6NXF - chains B and V of the 4 polymer chains in the assembly; structure by X-ray diffraction, 2.79 A resolution.

== Chain B ==
Name: Meiotic recombination protein REC114
Organism: Mus musculus
UniProtKB: Q9CWH4 (RE114_MOUSE); residue numbers follow UniProt; this construct covers 2-158
Chain sequence (158 residues; numbered 1 to 158; the number before each row is that of its first residue):
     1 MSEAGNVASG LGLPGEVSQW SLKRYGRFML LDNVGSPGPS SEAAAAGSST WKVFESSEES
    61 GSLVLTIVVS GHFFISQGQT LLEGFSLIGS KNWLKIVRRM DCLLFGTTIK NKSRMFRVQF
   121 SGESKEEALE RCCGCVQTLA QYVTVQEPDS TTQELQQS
Not modelled in the structure: 1-16, 35-46, 149-158
Construct notes: initiating methionine (1); engineered mutation Ser-49 (Pro in Q9CWH4)
Modified positions: Mse-1 (selenomethionine); Mse-29, Mse-100, Mse-115 (selenomethionine; parent Met)
UniProt features mapped onto this chain:
  - mutagenesis: Arg-27 (R27A: Strongly reduced interaction with ANKRD31), Phe-28 (F28A: Strongly reduced interaction with ANKRD31; when associated with A-104), Phe-74 (F74A: Strongly reduced interaction with ANKRD31; when associated with A-81), Leu-81 (L81A: Strongly reduced interaction with ANKRD31; when associated with A-74), Leu-104 (L104A: Strongly reduced interaction with ANKRD31; when associated with A-28)
From the paper describing this entry:
  - mutagenesis - F74A/L81A: abolished binding to Ankyrin repeat domain 31 (chain V)
  - mutagenesis - F28A/L104A: decreased binding to Ankyrin repeat domain 31 (chain V)

== Chain V ==
Name: Ankyrin repeat domain 31
Organism: Mus musculus
UniProtKB: A0A140LI88 (A0A140LI88_MOUSE); residues 1808-1857 here correspond to UniProt positions 1716-1765 (UniProt number = residue number - 92)
Chain sequence (51 residues; row label = number of the first residue in the row):
  1807 SSRESMQTIP HYLQIKEILQ ISKQELLPCH VMEQHWKFYV GRSHSEALLS W
Not modelled in the structure: 1807-1809
Construct notes: expression tag (1807)
Modified positions: Mse-1812 (selenomethionine; parent Met); Mse-1838 (selenomethionine; parent Met)
From the paper describing this entry:
  - mutagenesis - Y1818A/L1819A: abolished binding to Meiotic recombination protein REC114 (chain B)

== Chain B / chain V interface ==
Residue-residue contacts - 78 pairs, chain B then chain V:
  Val-17(B) with Tyr-1818(V)
  Gln-19(B) with Leu-1819(V)
  Arg-24(B) with Trp-1857(V)
  Gly-26(B) with Trp-1857(V)
  Arg-27(B) with Leu-1825(V), hydrogen bond (side chain-backbone); Gln-1826(V), hydrogen bond (side chain-backbone); Ile-1827(V); Glu-1831(V), salt bridge
  Phe-28(B) with Glu-1831(V); Leu-1833(V), hydrophobic; His-1841(V)
  Mse-29(B) with Ser-1828(V); Glu-1831(V)
  Leu-30(B) with Gln-1830(V), hydrogen bond (backbone-backbone)
  Asp-32(B) with Gln-1830(V), hydrogen bond
  Trp-51(B) with Tyr-1845(V), hydrogen bond
  Val-53(B) with Trp-1857(V), hydrophobic
  Phe-54(B) with Leu-1825(V), hydrophobic
  Thr-66(B) with Leu-1819(V)
  Val-68(B) with Pro-1816(V), hydrophobic; Tyr-1818(V)
  His-72(B) with Mse-1812(V); Thr-1814(V)
  Phe-74(B) with Mse-1812(V), hydrophobic; Thr-1814(V); Pro-1816(V); Leu-1819(V), hydrophobic
  Ser-76(B) with Ile-1821(V)
  Gly-78(B) with Gln-1820(V)
  Gln-79(B) with Gln-1820(V); Ile-1821(V); Lys-1822(V), hydrogen bond (backbone-backbone); Glu-1823(V), hydrogen bond (backbone-backbone)
  Thr-80(B) with Glu-1823(V)
  Leu-81(B) with Ile-1821(V), hydrophobic; Glu-1823(V), hydrogen bond (backbone-backbone); Ile-1824(V); Leu-1825(V), hydrogen bond (backbone-backbone)
  Leu-82(B) with Leu-1825(V), hydrophobic
  Gly-84(B) with Mse-1812(V)
  Lys-95(B) with Mse-1838(V); Glu-1839(V), salt bridge; Trp-1842(V)
  Val-97(B) with Trp-1842(V), hydrophobic
  Arg-99(B) with Val-1846(V), hydrogen bond (side chain-backbone); Gly-1847(V), hydrogen bond (side chain-backbone); Arg-1848(V); Ser-1851(V)
  Asp-101(B) with Leu-1855(V)
  Cys-102(B) with Leu-1854(V), hydrophobic; Leu-1855(V), hydrophobic
  Leu-104(B) with Trp-1842(V), hydrophobic; Tyr-1845(V), hydrophobic
  Phe-105(B) with Trp-1842(V)
  Gly-106(B) with Trp-1842(V)
  Thr-108(B) with Cys-1835(V)
  Asn-111(B) with Cys-1835(V)
  Lys-112(B) with Leu-1833(V); Cys-1835(V)
  Ser-113(B) with Glu-1831(V); Leu-1832(V); Leu-1833(V), hydrogen bond (backbone-backbone); Pro-1834(V); Cys-1835(V); Mse-1838(V)
  Arg-114(B) with Ile-1827(V); Glu-1831(V), salt bridge; Leu-1832(V); Leu-1833(V)
  Mse-115(B) with Mse-1838(V), hydrophobic; His-1841(V); Trp-1842(V)
  Arg-117(B) with Leu-1854(V), hydrogen bond (side chain-backbone); Ser-1856(V), hydrogen bond; Trp-1857(V)
  Gln-119(B) with Leu-1855(V); Trp-1857(V), hydrogen bond
  Gln-146(B) with Val-1846(V)
Also at the interface, not in a pair above, chain B (46 interface residues in all): Tyr-25, Ser-49, Phe-85, Ser-86, Ile-96, Val-118
Also at the interface, not in a pair above, chain V (34 interface residues in all): Ile-1815
From the paper, about this interface:
  - hot spots on chain B (mutagenesis) - F74A/L81A: abolished binding to Ankyrin repeat domain 31 (chain V)
  - hot spots on chain B (mutagenesis) - F28A/L104A: decreased binding to Ankyrin repeat domain 31 (chain V)
  - hot spots on chain V (mutagenesis) - Y1818A/L1819A: abolished binding to Meiotic recombination protein REC114 (chain B)
  - hot spots on chain V (mutagenesis) - W1842A: decreased binding to Meiotic recombination protein REC114 (chain B)

== Overview ==
46 residues of chain B face 34 of chain V across their interface; the contacts include 15 hydrogen bonds and 3
salt bridges. Polar pairs include Arg-27(B)/Glu-1831(V), Lys-95(B)/Glu-1839(V) and Arg-114(B)/Glu-1831(V).
From the paper: F74A/L81A of chain B abolish binding to Ankyrin repeat domain 31 (chain V); F28A/L104A of
chain B reduce binding to Ankyrin repeat domain 31 (chain V); 4 substitutions were tested in all.
Chain B is Meiotic recombination protein REC114 and chain V is Ankyrin repeat domain 31, both from Mus
musculus; the structure, Crystal structure of mouse REC114 PH domain in complex with ANKRD31 C terminus, was
determined by X-ray diffraction.
